Entry 3GTM (X-ray diffraction, 3.80 A resolution); this record covers chains C and K of the 14 polymer chains in the assembly.

Chain C:
Protein: DNA-directed RNA polymerase II subunit RPB3
Organism: Saccharomyces cerevisiae (strain ATCC 204508 / S288c)
Notes: fragment: DNA-directed RNA polymerase II 45 kDa polypeptide
UniProt: P16370 (RPB3_YEAST); residue numbers follow UniProt; this construct covers 1-318
Chain sequence (318 residues; each row starts with the number of its first residue):
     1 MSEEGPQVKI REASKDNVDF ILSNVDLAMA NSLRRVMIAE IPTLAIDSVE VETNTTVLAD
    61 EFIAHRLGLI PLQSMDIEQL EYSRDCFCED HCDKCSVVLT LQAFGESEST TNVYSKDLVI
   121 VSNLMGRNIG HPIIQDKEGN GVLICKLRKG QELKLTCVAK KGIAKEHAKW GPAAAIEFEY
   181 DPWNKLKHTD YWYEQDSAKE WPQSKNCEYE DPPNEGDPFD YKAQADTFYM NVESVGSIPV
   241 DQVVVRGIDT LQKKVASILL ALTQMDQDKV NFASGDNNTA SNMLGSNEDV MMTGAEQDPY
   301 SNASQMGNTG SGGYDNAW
Unresolved in the structure: 1-2, 269-318
Bound ions: Zn2+: Cys86, Cys88, Cys92, Cys95
Curated features (UniProtKB/Swiss-Prot):
  - binding site (Zn(2+)): Cys86, Cys88, Cys92, Cys95
  - modified residue: Ser2 (N-acetylserine)
  - natural variant: Ala30 (A30D: In mutant RPB3-1)
  - mutagenesis: Lys9 (K9E: Transcript termination readthrough)

Chain K:
Protein: DNA-directed RNA polymerase II subunit RPB11
Organism: Saccharomyces cerevisiae (strain ATCC 204508 / S288c)
Notes: fragment: DNA-directed RNA polymerase II 13.6 kDa polypeptide
UniProt: P38902 (RPB11_YEAST); numbering as in UniProt (aligned over 1-120)
Chain sequence (120 residues; row label = number of the first residue in the row):
     1 MNAPDRFELF LLGEGESKLK IDPDTKAPNA VVITFEKEDH TLGNLIRAEL LNDRKVLFAA
    61 YKVEHPFFAR FKLRIQTTEG YDPKDALKNA CNSIINKLGA LKTNFETEWN LQTLAADDAF
Unresolved in the structure: 115-120
Curated features (UniProtKB/Swiss-Prot):
  - mutagenesis: Glu108 (E108G/V: Transcript termination readthrough; E108K: Transcript termination readthrough. Lethal), Leu111 (L111P: Transcript termination readthrough), Leu114 (L114P: Transcript termination readthrough)

Chain C / chain K interface:
Pairs across the interface - 60 pairs, chain C then chain K:
  Glu3(C) with Ala100(K); Thr103(K); Asn104(K)
  Pro6(C) with Lys97(K); Leu101(K), hydrophobic; Asn104(K), hydrogen bond (backbone-side chain)
  Gln7(C) with Asn104(K)
  Val8(C) with Phe105(K), hydrophobic; Glu108(K)
  Lys9(C) with Glu108(K)
  Ile10(C) with Phe105(K), hydrophobic; Gln112(K)
  Ala13(C) with Trp109(K), hydrophobic; Leu114(K)
  Val18(C) with Trp109(K), hydrophobic
  Asp26(C) with Ala48(K)
  Ala28(C) with Asn44(K); Leu45(K); Ala48(K), hydrophobic
  Met29(C) with Leu45(K), hydrophobic; Leu98(K), hydrophobic
  Ser32(C) with Thr41(K), hydrogen bond (side chain-backbone); Leu45(K)
  Leu33(C) with Leu101(K), hydrophobic
  Arg35(C) with Asp39(K), salt bridge; Thr41(K), hydrogen bond
  Val36(C) with Thr41(K)
  Glu40(C) with Thr41(K)
  Arg84(C) with Phe10(K); Leu11(K)
  Ile163(C) with Phe10(K), hydrophobic
  Lys165(C) with Arg6(K), hydrogen bond (backbone-side chain); Asp39(K), salt bridge
  Glu166(C) with Arg6(K), hydrogen bond (backbone-side chain); Phe7(K); Phe10(K)
  Asp241(C) with Phe105(K); Trp109(K)
  Val244(C) with Phe105(K), hydrophobic
  Val245(C) with Lys102(K); Phe105(K), hydrophobic
  Ile248(C) with Leu98(K); Leu101(K), hydrophobic; Lys102(K)
  Asp249(C) with Lys102(K), salt bridge
  Leu251(C) with Leu98(K), hydrophobic
  Gln252(C) with Ile95(K); Gly99(K)
  Lys254(C) with Glu38(K), salt bridge
  Ile258(C) with Phe35(K), hydrophobic; Leu42(K), hydrophobic
  Leu259(C) with Lys88(K); Asn92(K)
  Leu262(C) with Leu19(K), hydrophobic; Leu87(K), hydrophobic; Lys88(K)
  Met265(C) with Ser17(K); Leu19(K)
  Asp266(C) with Lys84(K), salt bridge; Lys88(K), salt bridge
Other interface residues (no listed pair), chain C (44 interface residues in all): Glu4, Gly5, Arg11, Ser14, Phe20, Leu22, Asn31, His167, Val255, Ala256, Ala261
Other interface residues (no listed pair), chain K (41 interface residues in all): Leu9, Lys18, Ile21, His40, Glu49, Asn52, Cys91, Ile94, Glu106

Summary:
Chain C and chain K form an interface of 44 and 41 residues respectively, with 5 hydrogen bonds and 6 salt
bridges. Polar pairs include Arg35(C)-Asp39(K), Lys165(C)-Asp39(K) and Asp249(C)-Lys102(K).
Chain C is DNA-directed RNA polymerase II subunit RPB3 and chain K is DNA-directed RNA polymerase II subunit
RPB11, both from Saccharomyces cerevisiae (strain ATCC 204508 / S288c); the structure, Co-complex of
Backtracked RNA polymerase II with TFIIS, was determined by X-ray diffraction, deposited together with 3GTG,
3GTJ, 3GTK, 3GTL, 3GTO, 3GTP and 3GTQ.
